3EBG - chain A; structure by X-ray diffraction, 2.10 A resolution.

== Chain A ==
Molecule: M1 family aminopeptidase
Organism: Plasmodium falciparum
Notes: EC 3.4.11.-
UniProtKB: O96935 (AMP1_PLAFQ); residue numbers follow UniProt; this construct covers 196-1084
Amino-acid sequence (889 residues; row label = number of the first residue in the row):
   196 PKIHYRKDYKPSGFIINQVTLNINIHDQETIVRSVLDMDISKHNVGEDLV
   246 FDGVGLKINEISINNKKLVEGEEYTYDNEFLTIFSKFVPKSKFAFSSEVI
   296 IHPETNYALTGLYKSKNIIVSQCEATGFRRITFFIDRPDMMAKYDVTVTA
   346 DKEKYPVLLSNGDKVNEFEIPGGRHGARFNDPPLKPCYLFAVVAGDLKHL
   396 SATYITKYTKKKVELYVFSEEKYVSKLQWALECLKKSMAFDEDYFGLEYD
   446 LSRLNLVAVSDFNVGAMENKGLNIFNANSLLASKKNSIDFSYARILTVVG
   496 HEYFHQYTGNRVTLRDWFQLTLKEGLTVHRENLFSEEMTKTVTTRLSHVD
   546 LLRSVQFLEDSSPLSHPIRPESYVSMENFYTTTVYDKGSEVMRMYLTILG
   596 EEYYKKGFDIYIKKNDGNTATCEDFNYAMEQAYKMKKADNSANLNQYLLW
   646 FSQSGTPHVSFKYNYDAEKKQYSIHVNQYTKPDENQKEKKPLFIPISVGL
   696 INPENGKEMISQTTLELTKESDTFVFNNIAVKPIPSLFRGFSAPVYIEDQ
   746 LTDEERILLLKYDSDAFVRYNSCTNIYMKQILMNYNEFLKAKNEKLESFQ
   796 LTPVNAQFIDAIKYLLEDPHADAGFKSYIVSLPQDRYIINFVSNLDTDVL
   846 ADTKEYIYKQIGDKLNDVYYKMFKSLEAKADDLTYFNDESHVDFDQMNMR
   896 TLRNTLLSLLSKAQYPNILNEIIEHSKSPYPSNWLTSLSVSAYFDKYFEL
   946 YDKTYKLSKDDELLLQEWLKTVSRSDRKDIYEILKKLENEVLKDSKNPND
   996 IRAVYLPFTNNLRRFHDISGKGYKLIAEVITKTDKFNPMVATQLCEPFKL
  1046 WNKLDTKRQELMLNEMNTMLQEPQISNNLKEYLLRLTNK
Differences from the reference sequence: engineered mutation Q213 (Asn in O96935), Q223 (Asn in O96935), P378 (His in O96935), Q501 (Asn in O96935), Q745 (Asn in O96935), Q795 (Asn in O96935), Q1069 (Asn in O96935)
Bound ions: Mg2+ near G250 (its only coordinating residue here); Zn2+: H496, H500, E519
UniProt features mapped onto this chain:
  - active site: E497 (Proton acceptor)
  - binding site (a peptide): E319, G460, A461, E463
  - binding site (Zn(2+)): H496, H500, E519
  - site: V459 (Important for substrate specificity), Y580 (Transition state stabilizer)
  - mutagenesis: V459 (V459P: Severely affects substrate specificity. No effect on Zn(2+) binding)
From the paper describing this entry:
  - Zn2+ coordination: H496, H500, E519
  - catalytic residues: E497 (proposed by the authors, not directly observed)
  - catalytic residues: E463

== Overview ==
H496, H500 and E519 coordinate Zn2+. Curated annotation (UniProt) lists active-site residue E497, 4
peptide-binding residues, 3 Zn2+-binding residues and one mutagenesis site. The paper reports catalytic
residues E497 and E463; Zn2+ coordination by H496, H500 and E519.
Chain A is M1 family aminopeptidase (Plasmodium falciparum); the structure, Structure of the M1
Alanylaminopeptidase from malaria, was determined by X-ray diffraction, deposited together with 3EBH and 3EBI.
